Entry 1GVW (X-ray diffraction, 1.00 A resolution); this record covers chain A.

[Chain A]
Protein: Endothiapepsin
Source organism: Endothia parasitica
Notes: EC 3.4.23.22
Reference sequence: P11838 (CARP_CRYPA); residues 1-330 here correspond to UniProt positions 90-419 (UniProt number = residue number + 89)
Chain sequence (329 residues; row label = number of the first residue in the row; note: 1 number in that range is skipped by the numbering (no residue carries it; nothing is unmodelled there)):
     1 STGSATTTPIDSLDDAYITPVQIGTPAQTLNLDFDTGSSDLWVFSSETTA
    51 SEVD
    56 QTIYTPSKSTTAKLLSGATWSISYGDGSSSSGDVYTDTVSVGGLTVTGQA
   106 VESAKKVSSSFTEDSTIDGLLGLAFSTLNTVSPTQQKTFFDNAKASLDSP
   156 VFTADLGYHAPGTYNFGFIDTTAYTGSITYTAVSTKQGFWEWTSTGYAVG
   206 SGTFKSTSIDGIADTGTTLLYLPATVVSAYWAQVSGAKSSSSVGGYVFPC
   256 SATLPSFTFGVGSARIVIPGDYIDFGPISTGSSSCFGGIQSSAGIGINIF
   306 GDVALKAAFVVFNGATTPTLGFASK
Disulfides: C255-C290
Covalently attached groups: covalent link D54-Q56
Modified residues: D54 ((3-amino-2,5-dioxo-1-pyrrolidinyl)acetic acid; SUI)
Sequence notes: chromophore (54, 54)
Ligand contacts: pd-130,328 (0EM; N-(tert-butoxycarbonyl)-L-phenylalanyl-N-{(1S)-1-[(R)-hydroxy(2-{[(2S)-2-methylbutyl]amino}-2-oxoethyl)phosphoryl]-3-methylbutyl}-3-(1H-imidazol-3-ium-4-yl)-L-alaninamide): I10, D15, A16, D33, D35, G37, S38, I77, S78, Y79, G80, D81, S83, F116, D119, I122, L125, L133, F194, D219, G221, T222, T223, L224, Y226, F280, I300, I304
Curated features (UniProtKB/Swiss-Prot):
  - active site: D35, S199

[In short]
Bound to chain A: pd-130,328. From UniProt: active-site residues D35 and S199.
Chain A is Endothiapepsin (Endothia parasitica); the structure, Endothiapepsin complex with PD-130,328, was
determined by X-ray diffraction, deposited together with 1GVT, 1GVU, 1GVV and 1GVX.
